2AKH - chains X and Y of the 6 polymer chains in the assembly; structure by electron microscopy, 14.90 A resolution (very low resolution: no residue pairs are listed; an interface is given only as per-side residue counts).

Chain X:
Name: Protein-export membrane protein secG
Organism: Escherichia coli
Reference sequence: P33582 (SECG_ECOLI); residue numbers follow UniProt; this construct covers 1-77
Amino-acid sequence (77 residues; row label = number of the first residue in the row):
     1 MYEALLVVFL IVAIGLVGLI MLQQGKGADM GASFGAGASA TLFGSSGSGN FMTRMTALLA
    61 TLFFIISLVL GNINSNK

Chain Y:
Name: Preprotein translocase secY subunit
Organism: Escherichia coli
Notes: fragment: plug TMH 2a deleted; engineered mutation(s): DEL(40-75)
Reference sequence: P03844 (SECY_ECOLI); residue numbers follow UniProt; this construct covers 1-39, 76-436
Amino-acid sequence (400 residues; numbered 1 to 436; 36 numbers in that range are skipped by the numbering (no residue carries them; nothing is unmodelled there); the number before each row is that of its first residue):
     1 MAKQPGLDFQ SAKGGLGELK RRLLFVIGAL IVFRIGSFI
    76 SIFALGIMPY ISASIIIQLL TVVHPTLAEI KKEGESGRRK ISQYTRYGTL VLAIFQSIGI
   136 ATGLPNMPGM QGLVINPGFA FYFTAVVSLV TGTMFLMWLG EQITERGIGN GISIIIFAGI
   196 VAGLPPAIAH TIEQARQGDL HFLVLLLVAV LVFAVTFFVV FVERGQRRIV VNYAKRQQGR
   256 RVYAAQSTHL PLKVNMAGVI PAIFASSIIL FPATIASWFG GGTGWNWLTT ISLYLQPGQP
   316 LYVLLYASAI IFFCFFYTAL VFNPRETADN LKKSGAFVPG IRPGEQTAKY IDKVMTRLTL
   376 VGALYITFIC LIPEFMRDAM KVPFYFGGTS LLIVVVVIMD FMAQVQTLMM SSQYESALKK
   436 A

How chain X and chain Y interact:
At this resolution (15 A) residue pairs are not listed: 1 residues of chain X and 1 of chain Y lie at the interface.

In short:
Chain X and chain Y each contribute 1 residues to their interface.
Here chain X is Protein-export membrane protein secG and chain Y is Preprotein translocase secY subunit, both
from Escherichia coli. Entry 2AKH (Normal mode-based flexible fitted coordinates of a non-translocating SecYEG
protein-conducting channel into the cryo-EM map of ...) was determined by electron microscopy, deposited
together with 2AKI.
